Entry 8G7U (electron microscopy, 4.00 A resolution); this record covers chains C and Y of the 6 polymer chains in the assembly.

Chain C:
Name: Antiviral innate immune response receptor RIG-I
Organism: Homo sapiens
Notes: EC 3.6.4.13
Reference sequence: O95786 (DDX58_HUMAN); numbering as in UniProt (aligned over 1-925)
Sequence (925 residues; numbered 1 to 925; the number before each row is that of its first residue):
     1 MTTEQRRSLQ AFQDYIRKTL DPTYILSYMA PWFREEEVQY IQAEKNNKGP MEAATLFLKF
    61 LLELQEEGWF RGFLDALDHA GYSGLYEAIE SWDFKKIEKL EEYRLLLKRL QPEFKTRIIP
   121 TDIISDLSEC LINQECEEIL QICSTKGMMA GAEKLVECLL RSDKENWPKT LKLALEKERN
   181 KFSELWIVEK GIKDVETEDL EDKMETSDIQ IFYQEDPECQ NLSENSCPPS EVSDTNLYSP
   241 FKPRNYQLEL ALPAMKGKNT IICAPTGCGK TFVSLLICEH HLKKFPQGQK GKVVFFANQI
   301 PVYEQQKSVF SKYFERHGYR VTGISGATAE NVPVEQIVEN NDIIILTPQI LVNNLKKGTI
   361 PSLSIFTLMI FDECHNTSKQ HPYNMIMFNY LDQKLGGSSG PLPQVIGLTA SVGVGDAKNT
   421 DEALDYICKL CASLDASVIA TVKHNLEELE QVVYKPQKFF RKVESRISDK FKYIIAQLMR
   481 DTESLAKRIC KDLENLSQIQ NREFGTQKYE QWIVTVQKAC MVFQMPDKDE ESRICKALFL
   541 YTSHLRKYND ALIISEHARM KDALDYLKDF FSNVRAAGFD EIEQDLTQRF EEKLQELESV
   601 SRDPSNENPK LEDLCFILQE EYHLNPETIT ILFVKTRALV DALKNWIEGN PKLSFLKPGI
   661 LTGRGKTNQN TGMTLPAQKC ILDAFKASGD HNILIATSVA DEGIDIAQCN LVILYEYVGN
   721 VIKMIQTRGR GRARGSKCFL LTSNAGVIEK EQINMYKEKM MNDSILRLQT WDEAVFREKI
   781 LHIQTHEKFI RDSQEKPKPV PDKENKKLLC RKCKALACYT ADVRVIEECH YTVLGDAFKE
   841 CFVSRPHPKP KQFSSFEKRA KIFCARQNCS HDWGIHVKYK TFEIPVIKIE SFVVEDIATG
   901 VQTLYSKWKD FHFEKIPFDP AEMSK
Disordered / not traced: 1-239, 662-689, 700-708, 719-733, 923-925
Curated features (UniProtKB/Swiss-Prot):
  - motif: Asp372 to His375 (DECH box)
  - binding site (ATP): Ala264 to Thr271
  - binding site (Zn(2+)): Cys810, Cys813, Cys864, Cys869
  - modified residue: Ser8 (Microbial infection: Phosphoserine), Thr170 (Phosphothreonine), Asn495 (Microbial infection: Deamidated asparagine), Asn549 (Microbial infection: Deamidated asparagine), Thr770 (Phosphothreonine), Ser854 (Phosphoserine), Ser855 (Phosphoserine), Lys858 (N6-acetyllysine), Lys909 (N6-acetyllysine)
  - cross-link (Glycyl lysine isopeptide (Lys-Gly)): Lys48 (interchain with G-Cter in ubiquitin), Lys96 (interchain with G-Cter in ubiquitin), Lys154 (interchain with G-Cter in ubiquitin), Lys164 (interchain with G-Cter in ubiquitin), Lys172 (interchain with G-Cter in ubiquitin), Lys181 (interchain with G-Cter in ubiquitin), Lys193 (interchain with G-Cter in ubiquitin), Lys203 (interchain with G-Cter in ubiquitin), Lys812 (interchain with G-Cter in ubiquitin)
  - natural variant: Cys268 (C268F: In SGMRT2), Glu373 (E373A: In SGMRT2)
  - mutagenesis: Ser8 (S8E: Complete loss of MARCHF5-mediated degradation), Thr55 (T55I: No IRF3 signaling activity. No effect on dsRNA binding), Lys99 (K99R: Little or no effect on ubiquitination of the 2 CARD domain. Abolishes ubiquitination by RNF125), Lys154 (K154R: Reduction of ubiquitination. Reduction of INFB induction), Lys164 (K164R: Reduction of ubiquitination. Reduction of INFB induction), Lys169 (K169R: Little or no effect on ubiquitination of the 2 CARD domains), Lys172 (K172R: Complete loss of ubiquitination. No interaction with MAVS/IPS1. No induction of IFN-beta), Lys181 (K181R: Little or no effect on ubiquitination of the 2 CARD domains), Lys190 (K190R: Little or no effect on ubiquitination of the 2 CARD domains), Lys193 (K193R: Little or no effect on ubiquitination of the 2 CARD domains), Lys270 (K270A: No IRF3 signaling activity. Loss of dsRNA-induced ATPase activity. No effect on ds-RNA binding. Changed RIG-I signaling pathway), Asp372 to His375 (Loss of dsRNA-induced ATPase activity. No effect on ds-RNA binding. Changed RIG-I signaling pathway), 12 further mutagenesis entries in UniProt
Metal / ion sites: Zn2+: Cys810, Cys864, Cys869
From the paper describing this entry:
  - mutagenesis - F616A, I617A, L624A: decreased signaling in response to p3SLR14

Chain Y:
Molecule: p3dsRNA24b
Organism: Homo sapiens
Sequence (24 nucleotides; numbered 1 to 24; the number before each row is that of its first residue):
     1 XCUACAGUCG CGAAACGUAC GUCC
Modified / non-standard residues: UTP (uridine 5'-triphosphate) at position 1

Chain C / chain Y interface:
Pairs across the interface (30; chain C residue first):
  Lys379(C) - G7(Y)  phosphate contact
  Lys379(C) - U8(Y)  salt bridge to the phosphate
  Gln380(C) - A6(Y)  sugar contact
  Gln380(C) - G7(Y)  hydrogen bond to the phosphate
  His381(C) - A6(Y)  sugar contact
  His381(C) - G7(Y)  sugar contact
  Gln498(C) - A13(Y)  sugar contact
  Ile499(C) - G12(Y)  sugar contact
  Ile499(C) - A13(Y)  sugar contact
  Gln507(C) - G10(Y)  hydrogen bond to the sugar
  Lys508(C) - C11(Y)  sugar contact
  Lys508(C) - G12(Y)  phosphate contact
  Lys508(C) - A13(Y)  salt bridge to the phosphate
  Gln511(C) - G12(Y)  hydrogen bond to the sugar
  Lys635(C) - C9(Y)  sugar contact
  Val718(C) - C9(Y)  sugar contact
  Lys750(C) - G10(Y)  phosphate contact
  Glu828(C) - U3(Y)  sugar contact
  Cys829(C) - U3(Y)  hydrogen bond to the base
  His830(C) - C2(Y)  hydrogen bond to the base
  Lys851(C) - UTP_1(Y)
  Phe853(C) - UTP_1(Y)
  Lys858(C) - UTP_1(Y)
  Ile875(C) - UTP_1(Y)
  Lys888(C) - C2(Y)  salt bridge to the phosphate
  Lys888(C) - U3(Y)  phosphate contact
  Lys907(C) - A4(Y)  phosphate contact
  Trp908(C) - A4(Y)  hydrogen bond to the phosphate
  Lys909(C) - A4(Y)  hydrogen bond to the phosphate
  Lys909(C) - C5(Y)  salt bridge to the phosphate
Interface residues without a listed pair, chain C (25 interface residues in all): Ser378, Pro382, Gln500
Interface residues without a listed pair, chain Y (14 interface residues in all): A14

In short:
Chain C and chain Y form an interface of 25 and 14 residues respectively, with 7 hydrogen bonds and 4 salt
bridges. Polar contacts include Cys829(C)-U3(Y), His830(C)-C2(Y) and Gln507(C)-G10(Y). The paper reports that
F616A, I617A and L624A of chain C reduce signaling in response to p3SLR14.
Chain C is Antiviral innate immune response receptor RIG-I and chain Y is p3dsRNA24b, both from Homo sapiens;
the structure, Cryo-EM structure of Riplet:RIG-I:dsRNA complex (end-semi-closed end), was determined by
electron microscopy, deposited together with 8G7T and 8G7V.
